PDB entry 5O3S | X-ray diffraction, 2.20 A resolution | chain A

[Chain A]
Protein: Membrane-associated protein slr1513
Source organism: Synechocystis sp. (strain PCC 6803 / Kazusa)
Reference sequence: P73954 (Y1513_SYNY3); numbering as in UniProt (aligned over 1-110)
Amino-acid sequence (120 residues; numbered 1 to 120; the number before each row is that of its first residue):
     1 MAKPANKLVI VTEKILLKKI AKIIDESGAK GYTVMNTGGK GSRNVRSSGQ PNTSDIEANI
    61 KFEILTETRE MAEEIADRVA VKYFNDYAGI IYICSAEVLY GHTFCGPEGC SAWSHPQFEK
Disordered / not traced: 1, 41-55, 112-120
Construct notes: expression tag (111-120)
Cystine bridges: Cys105-Cys110

[Overview]
Chain A is Membrane-associated protein slr1513 (Synechocystis sp. (strain PCC 6803 / Kazusa)); the structure,
Carbon regulatory PII-like protein SbtB from Synechocystis sp. 6803 in Apo state, hexagonal crystal form, was
determined by X-ray diffraction (same publication as 5O3P, 5O3Q and 5O3R).
